3EEX - chains A and B; structure by X-ray diffraction, 2.49 A resolution.

[Chain A (and B)]
Name: Outer Surface Protein A
Organism: Borrelia burgdorferi
Notes: chain B of this document is another copy of the same molecule, construct and numbering; everything in this record applies to it too
Sequence (320 residues; numbered 23 to 342; the number before each row is that of its first residue):
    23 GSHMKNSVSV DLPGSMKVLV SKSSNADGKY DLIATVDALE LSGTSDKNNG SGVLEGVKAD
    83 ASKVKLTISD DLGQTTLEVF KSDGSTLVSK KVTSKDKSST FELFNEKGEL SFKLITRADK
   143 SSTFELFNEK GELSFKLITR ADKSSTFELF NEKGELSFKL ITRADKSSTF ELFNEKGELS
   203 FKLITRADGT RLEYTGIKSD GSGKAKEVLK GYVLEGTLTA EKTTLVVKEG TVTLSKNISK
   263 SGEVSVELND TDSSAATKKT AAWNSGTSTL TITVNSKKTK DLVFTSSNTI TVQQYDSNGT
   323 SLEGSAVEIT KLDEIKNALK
Not modelled in the structure: 23-26

[How chain A and chain B interact]
Contacting residue pairs - 40 pairs, chain A then chain B:
  D59(A) with K228(B), salt bridge; V235(B); E237(B)
  A60(A) with V235(B); E237(B); L334(B)
  K80(A) with E237(B), salt bridge
  D82(A) with K226(B), salt bridge
  L125(A) with F203(B), hydrophobic
  E128(A) with K220(B), salt bridge
  K129(A) with E197(B)
  S133(A) with L194(B)
  F134(A) with F192(B), hydrophobic; L194(B), hydrophobic
  F146(A) with F192(B), hydrophobic
  L148(A) with L194(B), hydrophobic
  E151(A) with E197(B)
  F157(A) with L171(B), hydrophobic; F180(B), hydrophobic
  F169(A) with F169(B), hydrophobic
  L171(A) with F157(B), hydrophobic; L171(B), hydrophobic
  N173(A) with E151(B)
  F180(A) with F157(B), hydrophobic
  F192(A) with F134(B), hydrophobic; F146(B), hydrophobic
  L194(A) with S133(B); F134(B), hydrophobic; L148(B), hydrophobic
  E197(A) with K129(B), salt bridge
  F203(A) with L125(B), hydrophobic
  G218(A) with E128(B)
  K220(A) with E128(B), salt bridge
  K228(A) with D59(B)
  V235(A) with D59(B); A60(B)
  E237(A) with D59(B); A60(B), hydrogen bond (side chain-backbone); K80(B), salt bridge
  L334(A) with A60(B), hydrophobic
Interface residues without a listed pair, chain A (30 interface residues in all): E174, K226, D335
Interface residues without a listed pair, chain B (29 interface residues in all): L61, E62, D82, G218

[Overview]
Chain A and chain B form an interface of 30 and 29 residues respectively; the contacts include 1 hydrogen bond
and 7 salt bridges. Among the polar pairs are D59(A)-K228(B), K80(A)-E237(B) and D82(A)-K226(B).
Both chains are Outer Surface Protein A (Borrelia burgdorferi). Entry 3EEX (The crystal structure of OspA
mutant) was determined by X-ray diffraction, deposited together with 3CKA.
